4ESV - chains B and C of the 7 polymer chains in the assembly; structure by X-ray diffraction, 3.20 A resolution.

== Chain B (and C) ==
Protein: Replicative helicase
Source organism: Geobacillus stearothermophilus
Notes: EC 3.6.4.12; chain C of this document is another copy of the same molecule, construct and numbering; everything in this record applies to it too
UniProtKB: Q9X4C9 (Q9X4C9_GEOSE); residues 1-454 here = UniProt positions 1-454
Sequence (454 residues; numbered 1 to 454; the number before each row is that of its first residue):
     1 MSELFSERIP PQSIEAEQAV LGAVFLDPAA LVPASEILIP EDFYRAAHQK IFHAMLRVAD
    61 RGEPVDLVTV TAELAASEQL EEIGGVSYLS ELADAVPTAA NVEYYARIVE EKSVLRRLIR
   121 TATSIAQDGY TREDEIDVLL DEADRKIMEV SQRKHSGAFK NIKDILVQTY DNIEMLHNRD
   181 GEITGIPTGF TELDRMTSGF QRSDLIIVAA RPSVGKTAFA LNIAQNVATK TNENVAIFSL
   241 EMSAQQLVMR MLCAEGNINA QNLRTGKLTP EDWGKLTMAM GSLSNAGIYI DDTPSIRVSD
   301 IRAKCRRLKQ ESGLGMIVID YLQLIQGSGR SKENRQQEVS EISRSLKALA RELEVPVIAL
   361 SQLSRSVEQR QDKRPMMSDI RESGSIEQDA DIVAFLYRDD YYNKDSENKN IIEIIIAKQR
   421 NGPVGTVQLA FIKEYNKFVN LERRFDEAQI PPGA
Disordered / not traced: 1-5, 179-180, 366-373, 446-454 (chain C: 1-7, 442-454)
Small-molecule neighbours:
  - tetrafluoroaluminate (ALF): Gln388, Lys418, Arg420
  - GDP (guanosine-5'-diphosphate): Gln419, Arg420, Asn421, Gly422, Pro423, Val424
Curated features (UniProtKB/Swiss-Prot):
  - region: Lys163 to Leu176 (Linker helix)
  - active site: Glu241 (Nucleophile)
  - binding site (ATP): Ser213, Gly215, Lys216, Thr217, Ala218, Arg250, Gln362, Lys418, Gln419, Arg420
  - binding site (ssDNA): Arg381, Glu382, Gly384
  - site: Gln362 (Gamma-phosphate sensor)
  - mutagenesis: Lys216 (K216A: Loss of helicase activity, reduced ATPase activity, still forms homohexamers, ATPase not activated by DnaG primase, still interacts with DnaG, almost complete loss of ssDNA-binding), Thr217 (T217A: Loss of helicase and ATPase activity, still interacts with DnaG, complete loss of ssDNA-binding. No longer forms a complex with DNA clamp loader subunit tau), Glu241 (E241A: Loss of helicase activity, reduced ATPase activity, ATPase partially activated by DnaG primase, 4-fold decreased ssDNA-binding), Asp320 (D320A/N: Loss of helicase and ATPase activity, still interacts with DnaG, 4- to 15-fold decreased ssDNA-binding), Gln362 (Q362A: Partial loss of helicase and ATPase activities, ATPase and helicase partially activated by DnaG primase, wild-type ss- and dsDNA binding ...)
Reported in the primary citation:
  - binding site for the 14-nt DNA strand: Arg381, Glu382
  - binding site for GDP: Gly215, Lys216, Thr217, Arg250, Gln362
  - binding site for tetrafluoroaluminate: Lys216, Lys418, Arg420
  - catalytic residues: Glu241
  - allosteric site: Arg420 (proposed by the authors, not directly observed)

== How chain B and chain C interact ==
Contacting residue pairs (84):
  Ala29(B) - Gln310(C)
  Val32(B) - Ala303(C)
  Val32(B) - Arg306(C)
  Val32(B) - Arg307(C)
  Pro33(B) - Arg307(C)
  Glu36(B) - Asp300(C)
  Glu36(B) - Ala303(C)
  Glu36(B) - Arg307(C)
  Glu63(B) - Tyr104(C)
  Glu63(B) - Ile108(C)
  Pro64(B) - Asn101(C)
  Asp66(B) - Pro97(C)
  Asp66(B) - Tyr105(C)  hydrogen bond
  Val68(B) - Glu15(C)
  Val68(B) - Pro97(C)
  Val68(B) - Tyr105(C)  hydrophobic
  Thr71(B) - Glu15(C)
  Val86(B) - Glu15(C)
  Glu103(B) - Arg307(C)  salt bridge
  Lys154(B) - Ser295(C)  hydrogen bond (side chain-backbone)
  Lys154(B) - Asp300(C)
  Lys154(B) - Gln326(C)
  Ser156(B) - Thr293(C)
  Ser156(B) - Lys304(C)  hydrogen bond (backbone-side chain)
  Ala158(B) - Asp291(C)
  Ala158(B) - Lys304(C)
  Phe159(B) - Ala236(C)  hydrophobic
  Phe159(B) - Phe238(C)  hydrophobic
  Phe159(B) - Tyr289(C)
  Phe159(B) - Ile290(C)
  Phe159(B) - Asp291(C)
  Phe159(B) - Lys304(C)
  Phe159(B) - Leu308(C)  hydrophobic
  Lys160(B) - Ile290(C)  hydrogen bond (backbone-backbone)
  Lys160(B) - Asp292(C)  salt bridge
  Asn161(B) - Tyr289(C)
  Ile162(B) - Leu283(C)
  Ile162(B) - Ile288(C)  hydrophobic
  Lys163(B) - Ser284(C)
  Ile165(B) - Ala244(C)  hydrophobic
  Ile165(B) - Val248(C)  hydrophobic
  Leu166(B) - Val248(C)  hydrophobic
  Leu166(B) - Leu252(C)  hydrophobic
  Leu166(B) - Met280(C)
  Leu166(B) - Leu283(C)
  Leu166(B) - Ser284(C)
  Thr169(B) - Gln245(C)  hydrogen bond
  Thr169(B) - Met249(C)
  Tyr170(B) - Met280(C)  hydrophobic
  Asn172(B) - Gln245(C)  hydrogen bond
  Ile173(B) - Leu263(C)  hydrophobic
  Ile173(B) - Trp273(C)  hydrophobic
  Leu176(B) - Thr265(C)
  His177(B) - Gly266(C)
  His177(B) - Trp273(C)
  Glu182(B) - Thr265(C)
  Glu182(B) - Lys267(C)
  Thr184(B) - Arg264(C)
  Arg330(B) - Lys332(C)
  Gln336(B) - Arg381(C)  hydrogen bond
  Gln337(B) - Arg335(C)
  Arg351(B) - Leu240(C)
  Arg351(B) - Glu241(C)
  Arg351(B) - Pro294(C)
  Met377(B) - Tyr401(C)
  Ser378(B) - Arg365(C)  hydrogen bond (backbone-side chain)
  Ser378(B) - Glu368(C)
  Ile380(B) - Arg365(C)  hydrogen bond (backbone-side chain)
  Ser383(B) - Arg365(C)  hydrogen bond (backbone-side chain)
  Gly384(B) - Arg365(C)
  Ser385(B) - Arg381(C)
  Glu387(B) - Arg211(C)  salt bridge
  Glu387(B) - Arg365(C)  salt bridge
  Gln388(B) - Glu241(C)
  Gln388(B) - Tyr321(C)
  Gln388(B) - Gln362(C)  hydrogen bond
  Gln388(B) - Arg381(C)
  Asp389(B) - Tyr321(C)
  Lys418(B) - Ser213(C)
  Arg420(B) - Glu241(C)  salt bridge
  Arg420(B) - Met242(C)
  Arg420(B) - Arg250(C)
  Asn421(B) - Arg264(C)  hydrogen bond (backbone-side chain)
  Pro423(B) - Gln261(C)
Other interface residues (no listed pair), chain B (57 interface residues in all): Gly62, Thr69, Ala72, His155, Gly157, Val167, Gln168, Ser340, Arg344, Lys347, Gln419
Other interface residues (no listed pair), chain C (67 interface residues in all): Ser13, Ala16, Ala19, Pro212, Met251, Leu268, Leu276, Gly287, Ile296, Arg297, Cys305, Glu311, Leu324, Leu363

== Summary ==
57 residues of chain B face 67 of chain C across their interface; the contacts include 12 hydrogen bonds and 5
salt bridges. Polar pairs include Glu103(B)-Arg307(C), Lys160(B)-Asp292(C) and Glu387(B)-Arg211(C). Ligands of
chain B: GDP and tetrafluoroaluminate. The paper reports the catalytic residue Glu241(B); a binding site for
GDP at Gly215(B), Lys216(B) and Thr217(B) among others.
Chain B and chain C are both Replicative helicase (Geobacillus stearothermophilus); the structure, A New Twist
on the Translocation Mechanism of Helicases from the Structure of DnaB with its ..., was determined by X-ray
diffraction.
